4YOQ - chains A and C of the 3 polymer chains in the assembly; structure by X-ray diffraction, 2.21 A resolution.

[Chain A]
Name: A/G-specific adenine glycosylase
From: Geobacillus stearothermophilus
Notes: EC 3.2.2.-
Reference sequence: P83847 (P83847_GEOSE); residues 1-366 here = UniProt positions 1-366
Chain sequence (369 residues; numbered -2 to 366; the number before each row is that of its first residue; numbers below 1 keep their minus sign (Gly-2 is residue -2)):
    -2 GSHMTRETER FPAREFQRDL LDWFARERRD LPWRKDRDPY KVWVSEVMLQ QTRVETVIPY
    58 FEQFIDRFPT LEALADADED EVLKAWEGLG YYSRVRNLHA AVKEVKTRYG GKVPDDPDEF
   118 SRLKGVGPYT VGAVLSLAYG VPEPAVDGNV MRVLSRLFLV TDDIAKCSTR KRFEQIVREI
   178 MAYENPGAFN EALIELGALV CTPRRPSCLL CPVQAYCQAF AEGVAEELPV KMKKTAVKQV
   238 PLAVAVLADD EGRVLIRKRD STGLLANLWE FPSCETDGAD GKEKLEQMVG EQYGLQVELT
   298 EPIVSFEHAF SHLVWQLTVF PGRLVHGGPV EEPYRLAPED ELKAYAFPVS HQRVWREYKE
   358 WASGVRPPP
Not modelled in the structure: -2 to 8, 230-233, 288-291, 361-366
Sequence notes: expression tag (-2 to 0); engineered mutation Asp144 (Asn in P83847), Cys164 (Pro in P83847)
Curated features (UniProtKB/Swiss-Prot):
  - active site: Glu43 (Proton donor/acceptor)
  - binding site (DNA): Trp30, Arg31, Gln48, Thr49, Leu86 to Tyr88, Tyr126, Glu188, Ser308
  - binding site ([4Fe-4S] cluster): Cys198, Cys205, Cys208, Cys214
  - site: Asp144 (Transition state stabilizer)
  - mutagenesis: Glu43 (E43Q: Loss of catalytic activity), Asp144 (D144N: Loss of catalytic activity)
From the paper describing this entry:
  - binding site for the 11-nt DNA strand (chain C): Gln48, Gly145, Arg149, Lys163, Cys164, Arg167, Lys228
  - catalytic residues: Asp144 (citing earlier work)
  - mutagenesis - D144N: abolished catalytic activity on oxoG:A
  - binding site for the 11-nt DNA strand: Cys164

[Chain C]
Molecule: 11-nt DNA strand
Sequence (11 nucleotides; each row starts with the number of its first residue):
    12 TGTCCACGTC T
Not modelled in the structure: 12

[Chain A / chain C interface]
Residue-residue contacts (32; chain A residue first):
  Gln47(A) - DG19(C)  sugar contact
  Gln47(A) - DT20(C)  sugar contact
  Gln48(A) - DA17(C)  base contact
  Gln48(A) - DG19(C)  hydrogen bond to the phosphate
  Thr49(A) - DA17(C)  base contact
  Arg50(A) - DC16(C)  hydrogen bond to the base
  Leu120(A) - DC21(C)  phosphate contact
  Lys121(A) - DC21(C)  phosphate contact
  Gly122(A) - DT20(C)  sugar contact
  Gly122(A) - DC21(C)  hydrogen bond to the phosphate
  Val123(A) - DT20(C)  phosphate contact
  Val123(A) - DC21(C)  hydrogen bond to the phosphate
  Gly124(A) - DT20(C)  hydrogen bond to the phosphate
  Pro125(A) - DT20(C)  phosphate contact
  Tyr126(A) - DG19(C)  phosphate contact
  Tyr126(A) - DT20(C)  hydrogen bond to the phosphate
  Thr127(A) - DG19(C)  phosphate contact
  Thr127(A) - DT20(C)  hydrogen bond to the phosphate
  Asp144(A) - DG19(C)  phosphate contact
  Gly145(A) - DC18(C)  sugar contact
  Gly145(A) - DG19(C)  hydrogen bond to the phosphate
  Asn146(A) - DA17(C)  phosphate contact
  Met148(A) - DC18(C)  sugar contact
  Arg149(A) - DA17(C)  salt bridge to the phosphate
  Ile161(A) - DC18(C)  base contact
  Lys163(A) - DC18(C)  hydrogen bond to the base
  Cys164(A) - DC18(C)  hydrogen bond to the base
  Arg167(A) - DC18(C)  hydrogen bond to the base
  Arg167(A) - DT20(C)  salt bridge to the phosphate
  Pro200(A) - DC16(C)  sugar contact
  Lys228(A) - DC16(C)  salt bridge to the phosphate
  Lys228(A) - DC18(C)  salt bridge to the phosphate
Other interface residues (no listed pair), chain A (27 interface residues in all): Tyr88, Asn94, Ala162, Ser165
Other interface residues (no listed pair), chain C (7 interface residues in all): DC15

[Summary]
Chain A and chain C form an interface of 27 and 7 residues respectively; the contacts include 11 hydrogen
bonds and 4 salt bridges. Polar contacts include Arg50(A)-DC16(C), Lys163(A)-DC18(C) and Cys164(A)-DC18(C).
From the paper: the catalytic residue Asp144(A); D144N of chain A abolishes catalytic activity on oxoG:A.
Chain A is A/G-specific adenine glycosylase (Geobacillus stearothermophilus) and chain C is an 11-nt DNA
strand; the structure, Crystal Structure of MutY bound to its anti-substrate, was determined by X-ray
diffraction, deposited together with 4YPH and 4YPR.
